7EBZ - chains A and B of the 6 polymer chains in the assembly; structure by electron microscopy, 3.09 A resolution.

Chain A:
Protein: Capsid protein VP1
From: Human enterovirus D68
UniProtKB: A0A097BW12 (A0A097BW12_HED68); residues 1-297 here correspond to UniProt positions 565-861 (UniProt number = residue number + 564)
Chain sequence (297 residues; each row starts with the number of its first residue):
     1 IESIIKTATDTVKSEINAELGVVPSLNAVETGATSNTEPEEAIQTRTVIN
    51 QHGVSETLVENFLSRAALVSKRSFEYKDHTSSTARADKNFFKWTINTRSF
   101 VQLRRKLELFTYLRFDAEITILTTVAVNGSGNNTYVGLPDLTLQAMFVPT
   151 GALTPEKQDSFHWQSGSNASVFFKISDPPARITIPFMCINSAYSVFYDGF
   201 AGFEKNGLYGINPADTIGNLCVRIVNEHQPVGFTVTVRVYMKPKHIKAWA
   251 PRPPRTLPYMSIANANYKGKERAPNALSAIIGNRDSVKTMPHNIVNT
Not modelled in the structure: 80-87, 130-134, 292-297
Reported in the primary citation:
  - conformationally variable residues (loop rearrangement): N206 to G218

Chain B:
Protein: Capsid protein VP2
From: Human enterovirus D68
UniProtKB: A0A097BW12 (A0A097BW12_HED68); residues 1-248 here correspond to UniProt positions 70-317 (UniProt number = residue number + 69)
Chain sequence (248 residues; numbered 1 to 248; the number before each row is that of its first residue):
     1 SPSAEACGYSDRVLQLKLGNSAIVTQEAANYCCAYGEWPNYLPDHEAVAI
    51 DKPTQPETATDRFYTLKSVKWETGSTGWWWKLPDALNNIGMFGQNVQHHY
   101 LYRSGFLIHVQCNATKFHQGALLVVAIPEHQRGAHNTNTSPGFDDIMKGE
   151 EGGTFNHPYVLDDGTSLACATIFPHQWINLRTNNSATIVLPWMNAAPMDF
   201 PLRHNQWTLAIIPVVPLGTRTTSSMVPITVSIAPMCCEFNGLRHAITQ
Not modelled in the structure: 1-8, 248

Chain A / chain B interface:
Contacting residue pairs (96; chain A residue first):
  V29(A) with W177(B)
  E30(A) with Q176(B); W177(B), hydrogen bond (backbone-backbone); N179(B), hydrogen bond; T182(B), hydrogen bond; N183(B)
  T31(A) with A29(B); N30(B); Q176(B)
  G32(A) with H175(B)
  T111(A) with E129(B)
  Y112(A) with E129(B), hydrogen bond; M193(B), hydrophobic; N194(B); A195(B), hydrophobic
  N190(A) with A195(B); A196(B)
  S191(A) with A195(B), hydrogen bond (backbone-backbone)
  A192(A) with A195(B)
  F196(A) with E129(B); Q131(B)
  Y197(A) with E129(B); Q131(B); H204(B)
  D198(A) with K81(B), salt bridge; E129(B), hydrogen bond (backbone-side chain); H130(B); I146(B); H204(B); N205(B), hydrogen bond (backbone-backbone); T208(B)
  G199(A) with R203(B)
  F200(A) with G142(B); F143(B), hydrophobic; R203(B)
  G202(A) with R203(B), hydrogen bond (backbone-side chain)
  F203(A) with Y100(B); R203(B), hydrogen bond (backbone-side chain)
  E204(A) with R203(B)
  K205(A) with F143(B)
  Y209(A) with H130(B), hydrogen bond (side chain-backbone); Q131(B); R132(B), hydrogen bond (side chain-backbone); P141(B); I146(B), hydrophobic
  G210(A) with Q131(B)
  A250(A) with Y35(B); M193(B), hydrophobic
  P251(A) with I172(B), hydrophobic; F173(B)
  R252(A) with P128(B), hydrogen bond (side chain-backbone); E129(B), hydrogen bond (side chain-backbone); F173(B)
  P253(A) with T165(B); S166(B); C169(B), hydrophobic; I172(B); F173(B)
  P254(A) with S166(B); C169(B)
  R255(A) with D163(B), hydrogen bond (side chain-backbone); G164(B)
  T256(A) with G164(B), hydrogen bond (side chain-backbone); T165(B); S166(B)
  L257(A) with V160(B), hydrophobic; G164(B), hydrogen bond (backbone-backbone)
  M260(A) with N136(B); T137(B); N138(B)
  S261(A) with N138(B)
  N264(A) with N138(B), hydrogen bond (side chain-backbone); T139(B); S140(B), hydrogen bond
  A265(A) with D163(B)
  N266(A) with G133(B); A134(B), hydrogen bond (side chain-backbone); T137(B), hydrogen bond (side chain-backbone); N138(B); T139(B), hydrogen bond (side chain-backbone); S140(B); P141(B)
  Y267(A) with A134(B), hydrogen bond (backbone-backbone); H135(B); N136(B), hydrogen bond (backbone-backbone); H157(B), hydrogen bond; V160(B); D162(B); G164(B)
  K268(A) with H135(B); N136(B), hydrogen bond
  L277(A) with H135(B); H157(B); Y159(B)
  S278(A) with Y159(B)
  I280(A) with Y159(B), hydrogen bond (backbone-side chain)
Also at the interface, not in a pair above, chain A (43 interface residues in all): S194, V195, W249, A263, A279
Also at the interface, not in a pair above, chain B (50 interface residues in all): I127, A170, F200

In short:
43 residues of chain A face 50 of chain B across their interface, with 26 hydrogen bonds and 1 salt bridge.
Polar contacts include D198(A)-K81(B), E30(A)-N179(B) and E30(A)-T182(B). The paper reports conformational
variability at N206(A).
Chain A is Capsid protein VP1 and chain B is Capsid protein VP2, both from Human enterovirus D68; the
structure, EV-D68 in complex with 2H12 Fab (state S1), was determined by electron microscopy (same publication
as 7EBR and 7ECY).
